PDB entry 7A4Y | X-ray diffraction, 2.16 A resolution | chain A

Chain A:
Protein: Nanobody Nb34
Source organism: Lama glama
Notes: antibody fragment or engineered binder
Amino-acid sequence (136 residues; numbered 1 to 136; the number before each row is that of its first residue):
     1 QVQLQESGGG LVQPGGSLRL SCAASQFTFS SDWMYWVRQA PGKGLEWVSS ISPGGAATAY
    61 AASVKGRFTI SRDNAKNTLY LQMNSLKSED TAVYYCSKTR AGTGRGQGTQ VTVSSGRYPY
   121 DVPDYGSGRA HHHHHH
Unresolved in the structure: 1-2, 116-136
Disulfide bonds: C22-C96
Reported in the primary citation:
  - epitope / paratope residues: W33

In short:
From the paper: the epitope/paratope residue W33.
Chain A is Nanobody Nb34 (Lama glama); the structure, Crystal structure of the P5P6 coiled-coil in complex
with nanobody Nb34, was determined by X-ray diffraction together with 7A48, 7A4D, 7A4T and 7A50 from the same
study.
